PDB entry 7OGR | electron microscopy, 3.00 A resolution | chains A and D of the 6 polymer chains in the assembly

== Chain A ==
Molecule: PHIKZ055
Organism: Pseudomonas phage phiKZ
UniProt: Q8SDA7 (Q8SDA7_BPDPK); residue numbers follow UniProt; this construct covers 1-415
Sequence (508 residues; row label = number of the first residue in the row; numbers below 1 keep their minus sign (Met-19 is residue -19)):
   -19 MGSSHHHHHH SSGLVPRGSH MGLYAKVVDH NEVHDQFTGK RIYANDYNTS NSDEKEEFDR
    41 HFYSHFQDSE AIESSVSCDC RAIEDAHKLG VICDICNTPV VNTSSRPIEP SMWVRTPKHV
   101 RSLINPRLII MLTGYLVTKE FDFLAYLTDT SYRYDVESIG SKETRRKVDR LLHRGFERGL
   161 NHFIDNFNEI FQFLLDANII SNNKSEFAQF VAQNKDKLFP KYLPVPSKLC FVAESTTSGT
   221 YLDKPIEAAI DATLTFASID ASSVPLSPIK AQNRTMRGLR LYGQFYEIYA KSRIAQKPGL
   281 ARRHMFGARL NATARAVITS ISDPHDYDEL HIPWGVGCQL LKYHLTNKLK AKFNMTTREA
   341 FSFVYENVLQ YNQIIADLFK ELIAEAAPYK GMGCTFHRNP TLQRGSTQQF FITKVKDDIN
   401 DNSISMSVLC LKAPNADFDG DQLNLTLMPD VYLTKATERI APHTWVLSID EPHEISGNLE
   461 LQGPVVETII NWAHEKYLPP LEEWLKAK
Disordered / not traced: -19 to 292, 381-383, 486-488
Sequence notes: initiating methionine (-19); expression tag (-18 to 0)
What the authors report for this chain:
  - catalytic residues: Asp417 to Asp421 (by similarity / conservation)

== Chain D ==
Molecule: PHIKZ074
Organism: Pseudomonas phage phiKZ
UniProt: Q8SD88 (Q8SD88_BPDPK); residue numbers follow UniProt; this construct covers 1-677
Sequence (677 residues; row label = number of the first residue in the row):
     1 MNLNRYKARD LLNLSYDDLW SLPSEWHLIE FDDGKTVVSV DRITKLSVLC WYPLKHYKDC
    61 PIPSDHHIDF NRILTDNPKD YLNVEGGRVT SKAMVKHLNK AIWNIYDWSG ETVDPEVLSK
   121 LAIEGKNWLY NQTTVKLSEY LATLSMFDIA EVYNHPKVRE ANHNIEPTTY GIEKISYGKV
   181 KEVFNDPTQF IGNSIIEGLR SGTQKTEQLL QAFAWRGFPT DINSDIFKYP VTTGYIDGIW
   241 NLYENMIESR SGTKALLYNK ELLRVTEYFN RKSQLIAQYV QRLHPGDCKT TILAEYPVTK
   301 LTLKAFKGKY YQKEDGKLDW IRGNETHLIG TKQKFRSVFG CNHPDSQGIC MTCYGRLGIN
   361 IPKGTNIGQV AAVSMGDKIT SAVLSTKHTD ASSAVEQYKL GKIESNYLRT GEIPETLYLK
   421 KELTQKDYRL VIARSEAENL ADILMIDDLT AYPATSATEL TSLALVYDDE VNGECGDVLT
   481 VSLYNRRASL SIEMLKHIKM VRWELDQRDN IVISLRGFDF NLPFLTLPNK HVNMYEVMKR
   541 FQSFLHSGSD SAEAGKLSTE KVGYTSKTYL KNYKSPIEAL PVFATMANEK ISLNISHCEI
   601 LIYAMMIRSA QYRDYRLPKP GINGQFEKYN RLMQCRSLGG AMAFEKQHEP LNNPGSFLNK
   661 MRNDHPYDLL VKGGKLR
Disordered / not traced: 316-319, 343-348, 384-677
Metal / ion sites: Zn2+: Cys288, Cys341, Cys350, Cys353
What the authors report for this chain:
  - Zn2+ coordination: Cys288, Cys341, Cys350, Cys353

== How chain A and chain D interact ==
Contacting residue pairs - 103 pairs, chain A then chain D:
  Ser302(A) - Tyr130(D)
  Asp303(A) - Tyr130(D)
  Pro304(A) - Asn131(D)
  Pro304(A) - Val135(D)  hydrophobic
  His305(A) - Asn127(D)
  His305(A) - Asn131(D)  hydrogen bond (backbone-side chain)
  Asp306(A) - Asn127(D)
  Tyr307(A) - Lys120(D)
  Tyr307(A) - Ile123(D)  hydrophobic
  Tyr307(A) - Glu124(D)
  Tyr307(A) - Asn127(D)
  Arg384(A) - Thr365(D)  hydrogen bond
  Val408(A) - Tyr130(D)
  Leu409(A) - Asn127(D)
  Leu409(A) - Tyr130(D)  hydrophobic
  Glu438(A) - Lys120(D)  salt bridge
  His443(A) - Glu116(D)  salt bridge
  His443(A) - Ser119(D)  hydrogen bond (backbone-side chain)
  His443(A) - Lys120(D)
  His443(A) - Ile123(D)
  Val446(A) - Ser119(D)
  Val446(A) - Ala122(D)  hydrophobic
  Leu447(A) - Pro115(D)  hydrophobic
  Leu447(A) - Asn360(D)
  Ser448(A) - Asn360(D)  hydrogen bond (backbone-side chain)
  Ile449(A) - Leu357(D)
  Ile449(A) - Ile361(D)  hydrophobic
  Ile449(A) - Val370(D)  hydrophobic
  Asp450(A) - Leu357(D)
  Asp450(A) - Ser374(D)  hydrogen bond
  Glu451(A) - Lys307(D)  salt bridge
  Glu451(A) - Leu357(D)
  Glu451(A) - Asn360(D)
  Pro452(A) - Lys307(D)
  Pro452(A) - Gly308(D)
  Pro452(A) - Arg356(D)
  Pro452(A) - Leu357(D)
  Pro452(A) - Asn360(D)  hydrogen bond (backbone-side chain)
  His453(A) - Asn99(D)  hydrogen bond (backbone-side chain)
  His453(A) - Trp103(D)
  His453(A) - Arg356(D)
  His453(A) - Ile359(D)
  Glu454(A) - Lys96(D)  salt bridge
  Glu454(A) - Asn99(D)
  Glu454(A) - Trp103(D)
  Glu454(A) - Asn360(D)  hydrogen bond (backbone-side chain)
  Ile455(A) - Val95(D)  hydrophobic
  Ile455(A) - Lys96(D)  hydrogen bond (backbone-side chain)
  Ile455(A) - Asn99(D)  hydrogen bond (backbone-side chain)
  Ile455(A) - Ile102(D)  hydrophobic
  Leu459(A) - Ile123(D)  hydrophobic
  Leu459(A) - Lys126(D)
  Glu460(A) - Ser91(D)
  Glu460(A) - Lys92(D)  salt bridge
  Glu460(A) - Val95(D)
  Leu461(A) - Ser91(D)  hydrogen bond (backbone-side chain)
  Leu461(A) - Lys126(D)
  Val465(A) - Tyr130(D)  hydrophobic
  Val465(A) - Thr134(D)
  Val466(A) - Ser91(D)
  Val466(A) - Thr203(D)
  Glu467(A) - Ala142(D)
  Glu467(A) - Thr203(D)  hydrogen bond
  Thr468(A) - Leu137(D)
  Thr468(A) - Tyr140(D)  hydrogen bond (side chain-backbone)
  Thr468(A) - Leu141(D)
  Ile469(A) - Leu46(D)  hydrophobic
  Ile469(A) - Thr133(D)
  Ile470(A) - Val89(D)
  Ile470(A) - Glu197(D)
  Ile470(A) - Ser201(D)
  Asn471(A) - Tyr140(D)
  Asn471(A) - Leu141(D)
  Asn471(A) - Ala142(D)
  Trp472(A) - Trp20(D)  hydrophobic
  Trp472(A) - Arg42(D)  hydrogen bond (backbone-side chain)
  Trp472(A) - Leu137(D)  hydrophobic
  Trp472(A) - Tyr140(D)
  His474(A) - Gly87(D)
  His474(A) - Arg88(D)
  His474(A) - Val89(D)  hydrogen bond (side chain-backbone)
  Glu475(A) - Arg42(D)  salt bridge
  Glu475(A) - Tyr140(D)
  Lys476(A) - Ile191(D)
  Tyr477(A) - Ser24(D)  hydrogen bond
  Tyr477(A) - Arg42(D)
  Leu478(A) - Ser24(D)
  Leu478(A) - Trp26(D)
  Leu478(A) - Val40(D)  hydrophobic
  Leu478(A) - Asp41(D)
  Pro479(A) - Trp26(D)  hydrogen bond (backbone-side chain)
  Leu481(A) - Trp26(D)  hydrophobic
  Leu481(A) - Val38(D)  hydrophobic
  Leu481(A) - Tyr81(D)
  Leu481(A) - Leu82(D)
  Glu482(A) - Leu82(D)
  Glu482(A) - Asn83(D)
  Trp484(A) - Asn2(D)  hydrogen bond (side chain-backbone)
  Trp484(A) - Glu25(D)
  Trp484(A) - Trp26(D)
  Leu485(A) - Met1(D)  hydrophobic
  Leu485(A) - Asn2(D)
  Leu485(A) - Leu3(D)  hydrophobic
Also at the interface, not in a pair above, chain A (48 interface residues in all): Ile301, Arg439, Pro442, Thr444, Ser456, Ala473
Also at the interface, not in a pair above, chain D (66 interface residues in all): Lys45, Met94, Leu98, Ser194, Gly198, Gln204, Lys363, Gly364, Lys378

== Overview ==
48 residues of chain A and 66 residues of chain D are in contact, with 18 hydrogen bonds and 6 salt bridges.
Polar contacts include Glu438(A)-Lys120(D), His443(A)-Glu116(D) and Glu451(A)-Lys307(D). Cys288(D), Cys341(D),
Cys350(D) and Cys353(D) form the Zn2+ site. The paper reports the catalytic residue Asp417(A); Zn2+
coordination by Cys288(D), Cys341(D) and Cys350(D) among others.
Here chain A is PHIKZ055 and chain D is PHIKZ074, both from Pseudomonas phage phiKZ. Entry 7OGR (Structure of
the apo-state of the bacteriophage PhiKZ non-virion RNA polymerase) was determined by electron microscopy
together with 7OGP from the same study.
